Entry 3EJ3 (X-ray diffraction, 1.70 A resolution); this record covers chains C and E of the 6 polymer chains in the assembly.

== Chain C (and E) ==
Molecule: Alpha-subunit of trans-3-chloroacrylic acid dehalogenase
From: Pseudomonas pavonaceae
Notes: chain E of this document is another copy of the same molecule, construct and numbering; everything in this record applies to it too
Reference sequence: Q9EV85 (Q9EV85_PSEPV); residues 0-75 here correspond to UniProt positions 1-76 (UniProt number = residue number + 1)
Amino-acid sequence (76 residues; numbered 0 to 75; the number before each row is that of its first residue; numbering starts at 0):
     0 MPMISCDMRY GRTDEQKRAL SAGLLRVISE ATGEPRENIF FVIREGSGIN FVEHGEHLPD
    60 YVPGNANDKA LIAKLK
Unresolved in the structure: 0, 65-75 (chain E: 0, 63-75)
From the paper describing this entry:
  - binding site for acetate ion: Arg-8, Arg-11
  - catalytic residues: Arg-8, Arg-11, Glu-52

== Interface between chain C and chain E ==
Contacting residue pairs (23):
  Asp-13(C) / Ile-48(E)
  Lys-16(C) / Ile-48(E)
  Lys-16(C) / Asn-49(E)  hydrogen bond
  Lys-16(C) / His-56(E)
  Arg-17(C) / Ile-48(E)
  Arg-17(C) / His-56(E)
  Ser-20(C) / Val-51(E)
  Ser-20(C) / His-56(E)  hydrogen bond
  Leu-24(C) / Val-51(E)  hydrophobic
  Glu-36(C) / His-53(E)
  Phe-39(C) / Phe-50(E)  hydrophobic
  Phe-39(C) / Val-51(E)
  Phe-39(C) / Glu-52(E)
  Phe-40(C) / Asn-49(E)
  Phe-40(C) / Phe-50(E)
  Phe-40(C) / Val-51(E)  hydrogen bond (backbone-backbone)
  Val-41(C) / Asp-6(E)
  Val-41(C) / Asn-49(E)
  Val-41(C) / Phe-50(E)  hydrophobic
  Ile-42(C) / Asn-49(E)  hydrogen bond (backbone-backbone)
  Arg-43(C) / Asp-6(E)  salt bridge
  Arg-43(C) / Arg-43(E)
  Glu-44(C) / Asn-49(E)  hydrogen bond
Also at the interface, not in a pair above, chain C (14 interface residues in all): Arg-35, Ile-38
Also at the interface, not in a pair above, chain E (10 interface residues in all): Gly-54

== Overview ==
14 residues of chain C and 10 residues of chain E are in contact; the contacts include 5 hydrogen bonds and 1
salt bridge. Polar contacts include Arg-43(C)/Asp-6(E), Lys-16(C)/Asn-49(E) and Ser-20(C)/His-56(E). The paper
reports catalytic residues Arg-8(C), Arg-11(C) and Glu-52(C); a binding site for acetate ion at Arg-8(C) and
Arg-11(C).
Chain C and chain E are both Alpha-subunit of trans-3-chloroacrylic acid dehalogenase (Pseudomonas
pavonaceae); the structure, Structural and mechanistic analysis of trans-3-chloroacrylic acid dehalogenase
activity, was determined by X-ray diffraction together with 3EJ7 and 3EJ9 from the same study.
